Entry 1FIZ (X-ray diffraction, 2.90 A resolution); this record covers chains A and L.

# Chain A
Name: Beta-acrosin heavy chain
Source organism: Sus scrofa
Reference sequence: P08001 (ACRO_PIG); the construct lacks a stretch of the UniProt sequence and is renumbered around it, so the offset changes along the chain: 16-34 = UniProt 40-58; 38-61 = UniProt 67-90; 62-65 = UniProt 96-99; 69-75 = UniProt 102-108; 9 more segments
Chain sequence (263 residues; row label = number of the first residue in the row; note: 10 numbers in that range are skipped by the numbering (no residue carries them; nothing is unmodelled there); a row labelled like 37A-37G holds insertion residues (37A, then the next letters in order)):
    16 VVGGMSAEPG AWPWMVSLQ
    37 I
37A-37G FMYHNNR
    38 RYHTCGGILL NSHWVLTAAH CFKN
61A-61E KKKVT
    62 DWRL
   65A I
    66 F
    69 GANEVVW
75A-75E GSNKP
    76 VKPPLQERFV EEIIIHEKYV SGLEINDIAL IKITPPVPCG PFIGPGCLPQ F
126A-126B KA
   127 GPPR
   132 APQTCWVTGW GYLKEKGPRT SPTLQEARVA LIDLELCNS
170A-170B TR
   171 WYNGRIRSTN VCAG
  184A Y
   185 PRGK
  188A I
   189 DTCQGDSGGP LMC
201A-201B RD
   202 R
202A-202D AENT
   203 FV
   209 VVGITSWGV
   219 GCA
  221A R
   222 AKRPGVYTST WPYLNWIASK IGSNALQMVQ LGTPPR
Disulfide bonds: Cys-42/Cys-58, Cys-136/Cys-201, Cys-168/Cys-182, Cys-191/Cys-220
Covalently attached groups: glycan linked to Asn-169
Residues lining bound ligands: P-amino benzamidine (PBZ): His-57, Asp-189, Thr-190, Cys-191, Gln-192, Ser-195, Thr-213, Ser-214, Trp-215, Gly-216, Val-217, Gly-219, Cys-220, Gly-226

# Chain L
Name: Beta-acrosin light chain
Source organism: Sus scrofa
Reference sequence: P08001 (ACRO_PIG); residues 0-22 here correspond to UniProt positions 17-39 (UniProt number = residue number + 17)
Chain sequence (23 residues; each row starts with the number of its first residue; numbering starts at 0):
     0 RDNATCDGPC GLRFRQKLES GMR
Unresolved in the structure: 0-2, 16-22

# Interface between chain A and chain L
Residue-residue contacts (37):
  Pro-24(A) with Phe-13(L); Gln-15(L), hydrogen bond (backbone-side chain)
  Gly-25(A) with Arg-12(L); Phe-13(L), hydrogen bond (backbone-backbone); Gln-15(L), hydrogen bond (backbone-side chain)
  Ala-26(A) with Arg-12(L), hydrogen bond (backbone-side chain); Phe-13(L), hydrophobic
  Trp-27(A) with Arg-12(L)
  Pro-28(A) with Leu-11(L)
  Trp-29(A) with Gly-10(L); Leu-11(L); Arg-12(L)
  Asn-48(A) with Cys-5(L)
  Ser-49(A) with Cys-5(L)
  Val-112(A) with Cys-5(L)
  Pro-113(A) with Ala-3(L)
  Cys-114(A) with Ala-3(L), hydrogen bond (backbone-backbone); Thr-4(L); Cys-5(L), disulfide
  Gly-115(A) with Arg-14(L), hydrogen bond (backbone-side chain)
  Pro-116(A) with Arg-14(L); Gln-15(L), hydrogen bond (backbone-backbone)
  Phe-117(A) with Gln-15(L)
  Ile-118(A) with Arg-14(L), hydrogen bond (backbone-side chain)
  Gly-119(A) with Arg-14(L)
  Pro-120(A) with Cys-5(L); Gly-10(L)
  Gly-121(A) with Cys-9(L); Gly-10(L)
  Cys-122(A) with Cys-9(L), disulfide; Gly-10(L), hydrogen bond (side chain-backbone)
  Thr-202D(A) with Cys-9(L); Gly-10(L)
  Phe-203(A) with Arg-12(L)
  Met-249(A) with Asp-6(L)
  Val-250(A) with Cys-9(L), hydrogen bond (backbone-side chain)
  Leu-252(A) with Cys-9(L), hydrophobic
Also at the interface, not in a pair above, chain A (27 interface residues in all): Glu-23, Leu-46, Gln-251
Also at the interface, not in a pair above, chain L (12 interface residues in all): Gly-7
Inter-chain disulfides: Cys-114(A)/Cys-5(L), Cys-122(A)/Cys-9(L)

# Summary
27 residues of chain A and 12 residues of chain L are in contact; the contacts include 2 disulfide bonds and
10 hydrogen bonds. Polar contacts include Pro-24(A)/Gln-15(L), Gly-25(A)/Gln-15(L) and Ala-26(A)/Arg-12(L).
Ligands of chain A: P-amino benzamidine.
Here chain A is Beta-acrosin heavy chain and chain L is Beta-acrosin light chain, both from Sus scrofa. Entry
1FIZ (Three dimensional structure of beta-acrosin from boar spermatozoa) was determined by X-ray diffraction,
deposited together with 1FIW.
